Entry 8CF8 (electron microscopy, 2.20 A resolution); this record covers chains J and N of the 9 polymer chains in the assembly.

# Chain J
Protein: Small ribosomal subunit protein uS10
Source organism: Escherichia coli BW25113
UniProt: P0A7R5 (RS10_ECOLI); residues 1-103 here = UniProt positions 1-103
Chain sequence (103 residues; numbered 1 to 103; the number before each row is that of its first residue):
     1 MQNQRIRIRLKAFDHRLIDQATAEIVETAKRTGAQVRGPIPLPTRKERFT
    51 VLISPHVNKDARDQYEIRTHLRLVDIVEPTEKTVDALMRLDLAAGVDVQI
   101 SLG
Unresolved in the structure: 1-4, 103

# Chain N
Protein: Small ribosomal subunit protein uS14
Source organism: Escherichia coli BW25113
UniProt: P0AG59 (RS14_ECOLI); numbering as in UniProt (aligned over 1-101)
Chain sequence (101 residues; numbered 1 to 101; the number before each row is that of its first residue):
     1 MAKQSMKAREVKRVALADKYFAKRAELKAIISDVNASDEDRWNAVLKLQT
    51 LPRDSSPSRQRNRCRQTGRPHGFLRKFGLSRIKVREAAMRGEIPGLKKAS
   101 W
Unresolved in the structure: 1

# How chain J and chain N interact
Residue-residue contacts - 32 pairs, chain J then chain N:
  F13(J) - P94(N)
  F13(J) - G95(N)
  E47(J) - K76(N)  salt bridge
  R48(J) - W101(N)
  F49(J) - K76(N)
  F49(J) - F77(N)  hydrophobic
  F49(J) - L96(N)  hydrophobic
  V51(J) - L74(N)  hydrophobic
  V51(J) - R81(N)
  L52(J) - R81(N)  hydrogen bond (backbone-side chain)
  I53(J) - R85(N)
  S54(J) - R81(N)  hydrogen bond (backbone-side chain)
  P55(J) - R69(N)
  P55(J) - R81(N)  hydrogen bond (backbone-side chain)
  D63(J) - R85(N)  salt bridge
  D63(J) - K98(N)  salt bridge
  Q64(J) - K98(N)
  Q64(J) - A99(N)  hydrogen bond (backbone-backbone)
  Q64(J) - W101(N)
  Y65(J) - R85(N)
  Y65(J) - M89(N)  hydrophobic
  Y65(J) - L96(N)  hydrophobic
  Y65(J) - K97(N)
  Y65(J) - K98(N)
  Y65(J) - A99(N)
  E66(J) - G95(N)
  E66(J) - L96(N)
  E66(J) - K97(N)  hydrogen bond (backbone-backbone)
  E66(J) - A99(N)
  I67(J) - F77(N)  hydrophobic
  I67(J) - G95(N)
  I67(J) - L96(N)  hydrophobic
Interface residues without a listed pair, chain N (16 interface residues in all): I82, A88

# Overview
14 residues of chain J face 16 of chain N across their interface, with 5 hydrogen bonds and 3 salt bridges.
Among the polar pairs are E47(J)-K76(N), D63(J)-R85(N) and D63(J)-K98(N).
Here chain J is Small ribosomal subunit protein uS10 and chain N is Small ribosomal subunit protein uS14, both
from Escherichia coli BW25113. Entry 8CF8 (Eravacycline bound to the 30S head) was determined by electron
microscopy together with 8CA7, 8CAI, 8CEP, 8CF1, 8CGI, 8CGJ, 8CGR and 8CGU from the same study.
